6M5V - chains A and B of the 3 polymer chains in the assembly; structure by electron microscopy, 4.50 A resolution (low resolution: residue-level contacts below are approximate; hydrogen-bond / salt-bridge calls are withheld).

== Chain A ==
Name: Tripartite terminase subunit 3
Organism: Human alphaherpesvirus 1 strain 17
Notes: EC 3.1.-.-
UniProtKB: P04295 (TRM3_HHV11); residue numbers follow UniProt; this construct covers 38-727
Sequence (690 residues; numbered 38 to 727; the number before each row is that of its first residue):
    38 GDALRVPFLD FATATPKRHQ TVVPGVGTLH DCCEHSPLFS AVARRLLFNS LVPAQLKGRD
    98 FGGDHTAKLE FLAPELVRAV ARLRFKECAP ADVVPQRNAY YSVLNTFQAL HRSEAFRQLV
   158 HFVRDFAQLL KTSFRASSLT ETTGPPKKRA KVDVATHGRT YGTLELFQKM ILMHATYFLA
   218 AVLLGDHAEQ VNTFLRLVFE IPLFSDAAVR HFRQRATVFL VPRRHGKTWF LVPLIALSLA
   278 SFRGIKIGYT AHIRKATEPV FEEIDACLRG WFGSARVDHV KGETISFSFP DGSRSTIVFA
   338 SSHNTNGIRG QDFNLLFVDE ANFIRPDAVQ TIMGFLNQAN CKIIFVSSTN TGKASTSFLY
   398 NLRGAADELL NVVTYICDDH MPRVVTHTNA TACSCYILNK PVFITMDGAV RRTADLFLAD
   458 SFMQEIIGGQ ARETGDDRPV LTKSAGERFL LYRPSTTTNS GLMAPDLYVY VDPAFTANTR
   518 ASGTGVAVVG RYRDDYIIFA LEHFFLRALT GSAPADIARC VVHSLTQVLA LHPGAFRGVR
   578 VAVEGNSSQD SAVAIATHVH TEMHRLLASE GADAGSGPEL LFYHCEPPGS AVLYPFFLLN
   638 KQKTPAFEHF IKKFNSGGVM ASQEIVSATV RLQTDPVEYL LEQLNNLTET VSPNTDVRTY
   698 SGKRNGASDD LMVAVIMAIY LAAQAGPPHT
Not modelled in the structure: 177-196, 292-293, 341-347, 433-475, 603-613, 686-704, 720-722
Residues lining bound ligands: ADP (adenosine-5'-diphosphate): Thr-200, Leu-201, Glu-202, Gln-205, Pro-259, Arg-260, Arg-261, His-262, Gly-263, Lys-264, Thr-265, Trp-266, Cys-430
Swiss-Prot annotation at these positions:
  - motif: Pro-183 to Val-189 (Nuclear localization signal), Val-258 to Thr-265 (Walker A motif), Leu-352 to Glu-357 (Walker B motif)
  - active site: Glu-357 (For ATPase activity), Asp-509 (For nuclease activity), Glu-581 (For nuclease activity), Asp-707 (For nuclease activity)
From the paper describing this entry:
  - catalytic residues: Arg-346
  - binding site for beryllium trifluoride: Arg-261
  - mutagenesis - R346A: abolished catalytic activity
  - catalytic residues: Asp-509, Glu-581, Asp-706, Asp-707 (by similarity / conservation)

== Chain B ==
Name: Tripartite terminase subunit 1
Organism: Human alphaherpesvirus 1 strain 17
UniProtKB: P10212 (TRM1_HHV11); residue numbers follow UniProt; this construct covers 2-772
Sequence (771 residues; numbered 2 to 772; the number before each row is that of its first residue):
     2 AAPVSEPTVA RQKLLALLGQ VQTYVFQIEL LRRCDPHIGR GKLPQLKLNA LQVRALRRRL
    62 RPGLEAQAGA FLTPLSVTLE LLLEYAWREG ERLLGSLETF ATAGDVAAFF TETMGLARPC
   122 PYHQRVRLDT YGGTVHMELC FLHDVENFLK QLNYCHLITP SRGATAALER VREFMVGAVG
   182 SGLIVPPELS DPSHPCAVCF EELCVTANQG ATIASRLADR ICNHVTQQAQ VRLDANELRR
   242 YLPHAAGLSD ADRARALSVL DHALARTAGG DGQPHPSPEN DSVRKEADAL LEAHDVFQAT
   302 TPGLYAISEL QFWLASGDRA GQTTMDAFAS NLTALARREL QQETAAVAVE LALFGRRAEH
   362 FDRAFGSHLA ALDMVDALII GGQATSPDDQ IEALIRACYD HHLTTPLLRR LVSPEQCDEE
   422 ALRRVLARMG AGGAADAPKG GAGPDDDGDR VAVEEGARGL GAPGGGGEDE DRRRGPGGQG
   482 PETWGDIATQ AAADVRERRR LYADRLTKRS LASLGRCVRE QRGELEKMLR VSVHGEVLPA
   542 TFAAVANGFA ARARFCALTA GAGTVIDNRS APGVFDAHRF MRASLLRHQV DPALLPSITH
   602 RFFELVNGPL FDHSTHSFAQ PPNTALYYSV ENVGLLPHLK EELARFIMGA GGSGADWAVS
   662 EFQRFYCFDG ISGITPTQRA AWRYIRELII ATTLFASVYR CGELELRRPD CSRPTSEGRY
   722 RYPPGVYLTY DSDCPLVAIV ESAPDGCIGP RSVVVYDRDV FSILYSVLQH L
Not modelled in the structure: 267-305, 404-406, 430-484, 651-654
Construct notes: engineered mutation Ser-216 (Arg in P10212), Gln-312 (Arg in P10212)
Bound ions: Zn2+ site 1: Cys-121 (shared with 1 residue of chain C); Zn2+ site 2: Cys-197, Cys-200, Cys-223
Swiss-Prot annotation at these positions:
  - zinc finger: Cys-197 to His-225 (C3H1-type)
  - binding site (ATP): Phe-696 to Gly-703

== Chain A / chain B interface ==
Pairs across the interface (219; chain A residue first):
  Asp-39(A) / Val-5(B)
  Asp-39(A) / Thr-9(B)
  Arg-42(A) / Ala-2(B)
  Arg-42(A) / Ala-3(B)
  Arg-42(A) / Pro-4(B)
  Val-43(A) / Thr-9(B)
  Val-43(A) / Gln-13(B)
  Pro-44(A) / Gln-13(B)
  Leu-46(A) / Gln-13(B)
  Leu-46(A) / Lys-14(B)
  Leu-46(A) / Ala-17(B)
  Phe-48(A) / Gln-21(B)
  Ala-49(A) / Gln-21(B)
  Thr-50(A) / Gln-21(B)
  Arg-55(A) / Tyr-242(B)
  Gly-62(A) / Gln-13(B)
  Val-63(A) / Leu-16(B)
  Val-63(A) / Ala-17(B)
  Leu-66(A) / Ala-17(B)
  Leu-66(A) / Gly-20(B)
  Leu-66(A) / Gln-21(B)
  His-67(A) / Thr-24(B)
  His-67(A) / Phe-27(B)
  Cys-69(A) / Gln-23(B)
  Cys-69(A) / Thr-24(B)
  Cys-69(A) / Phe-27(B)
  Cys-70(A) / Gly-20(B)
  Cys-70(A) / Gln-23(B)
  Cys-70(A) / Thr-24(B)
  Ser-73(A) / Gln-23(B)
  Ser-73(A) / Gly-183(B)
  Ser-73(A) / Leu-184(B)
  Pro-74(A) / Gln-228(B)
  Pro-74(A) / Val-534(B)
  Pro-74(A) / Glu-537(B)
  Leu-75(A) / Thr-79(B)
  Leu-75(A) / Val-180(B)
  Leu-75(A) / Gly-183(B)
  Leu-75(A) / His-535(B)
  Leu-75(A) / Gly-536(B)
  Phe-76(A) / Leu-16(B)
  Phe-76(A) / Leu-19(B)
  Ala-78(A) / Glu-537(B)
  Val-79(A) / Glu-537(B)
  Ala-80(A) / Leu-16(B)
  Arg-82(A) / Glu-537(B)
  Leu-83(A) / Arg-12(B)
  Leu-83(A) / Leu-16(B)
  Leu-83(A) / Leu-76(B)
  Gln-92(A) / Ser-618(B)
  Leu-93(A) / Ser-618(B)
  Leu-93(A) / Phe-619(B)
  Gly-95(A) / Thr-616(B)
  Gly-95(A) / His-617(B)
  Gly-95(A) / Ser-618(B)
  Arg-96(A) / Ser-615(B)
  Arg-96(A) / Thr-616(B)
  Asp-97(A) / Cys-712(B)
  Asp-97(A) / Ser-713(B)
  Asp-97(A) / Arg-714(B)
  Phe-98(A) / Arg-714(B)
  Gly-99(A) / Pro-715(B)
  Gly-100(A) / Thr-716(B)
  Asp-101(A) / Ser-717(B)
  His-102(A) / Pro-715(B)
  His-102(A) / Thr-716(B)
  His-102(A) / Ser-717(B)
  Ala-104(A) / Phe-72(B)
  Ala-104(A) / Arg-714(B)
  Ala-104(A) / Pro-715(B)
  Lys-105(A) / Phe-72(B)
  Lys-105(A) / Thr-74(B)
  Lys-105(A) / Pro-75(B)
  Lys-105(A) / Arg-714(B)
  Leu-106(A) / Thr-74(B)
  Glu-107(A) / Arg-12(B)
  Phe-108(A) / Gln-68(B)
  Phe-108(A) / Ala-71(B)
  Phe-108(A) / Phe-72(B)
  Phe-108(A) / Thr-74(B)
  Phe-108(A) / Pro-715(B)
  Phe-108(A) / Thr-716(B)
  Leu-109(A) / Ala-11(B)
  Leu-109(A) / Arg-12(B)
  Leu-109(A) / Gln-68(B)
  Ala-110(A) / Gln-68(B)
  Leu-113(A) / Leu-15(B)
  Leu-113(A) / Gly-64(B)
  Leu-113(A) / Leu-65(B)
  Val-114(A) / Glu-7(B)
  Val-114(A) / Ala-11(B)
  Ala-116(A) / Arg-60(B)
  Val-117(A) / Ala-11(B)
  Val-117(A) / Lys-14(B)
  Val-117(A) / Leu-15(B)
  Val-117(A) / Leu-61(B)
  Ala-118(A) / Glu-7(B)
  Arg-119(A) / Arg-60(B)
  Leu-120(A) / Lys-14(B)
  Leu-120(A) / Leu-18(B)
  Phe-122(A) / Lys-14(B)
  Phe-122(A) / Gln-21(B)
  Tyr-137(A) / Gln-13(B)
  Ala-164(A) / Ser-618(B)
  Thr-200(A) / Ala-620(B)
  Thr-200(A) / Gln-621(B)
  Thr-200(A) / Pro-622(B)
  Leu-201(A) / Phe-619(B)
  Leu-201(A) / Ala-620(B)
  Leu-201(A) / Gln-621(B)
  Leu-201(A) / Pro-622(B)
  Glu-202(A) / Pro-622(B)
  Leu-203(A) / Cys-205(B)
  Leu-203(A) / Gln-621(B)
  Leu-203(A) / Tyr-629(B)
  Lys-206(A) / Gln-621(B)
  Met-207(A) / Cys-205(B)
  Met-207(A) / Val-206(B)
  Leu-209(A) / Phe-619(B)
  Met-210(A) / Val-206(B)
  Val-235(A) / Phe-619(B)
  Glu-237(A) / His-617(B)
  Leu-240(A) / Val-199(B)
  Leu-240(A) / His-225(B)
  Leu-240(A) / Glu-537(B)
  Phe-241(A) / Val-199(B)
  Phe-241(A) / Glu-202(B)
  Phe-241(A) / Glu-203(B)
  Ser-242(A) / Glu-203(B)
  Ser-242(A) / His-225(B)
  Ala-245(A) / Glu-203(B)
  His-248(A) / Thr-207(B)
  His-248(A) / Ala-208(B)
  Phe-249(A) / Val-206(B)
  Arg-252(A) / Glu-420(B)
  Ala-253(A) / Glu-420(B)
  Ala-253(A) / Leu-423(B)
  Val-366(A) / Leu-427(B)
  Ile-369(A) / Leu-427(B)
  Met-370(A) / Arg-424(B)
  Leu-373(A) / Glu-420(B)
  Leu-373(A) / Arg-424(B)
  Asn-374(A) / Arg-424(B)
  Phe-382(A) / Leu-423(B)
  Phe-382(A) / Leu-427(B)
  Ser-394(A) / Arg-429(B)
  Phe-395(A) / Val-426(B)
  Phe-395(A) / Leu-427(B)
  Asn-398(A) / Val-426(B)
  Asn-398(A) / Arg-429(B)
  Leu-399(A) / Leu-423(B)
  Leu-399(A) / Val-426(B)
  Arg-400(A) / Gln-210(B)
  Arg-400(A) / Gly-211(B)
  Gly-401(A) / Ala-513(B)
  Ala-402(A) / Ala-422(B)
  Ala-403(A) / Gln-210(B)
  Ala-403(A) / Arg-517(B)
  Asp-404(A) / Gln-210(B)
  Asp-404(A) / Pro-415(B)
  Asp-404(A) / Asp-419(B)
  Asp-404(A) / Arg-520(B)
  Glu-405(A) / Ala-208(B)
  Glu-405(A) / Gln-210(B)
  Leu-406(A) / Gln-210(B)
  Leu-406(A) / Asp-419(B)
  Leu-407(A) / Ala-208(B)
  Leu-407(A) / Asn-209(B)
  Leu-407(A) / Gln-210(B)
  Asn-408(A) / Ala-208(B)
  Asn-408(A) / Asn-209(B)
  Val-409(A) / Asn-209(B)
  Val-409(A) / Gly-211(B)
  Cys-414(A) / Thr-213(B)
  Asp-415(A) / Ala-212(B)
  Val-421(A) / Pro-638(B)
  Val-421(A) / Lys-641(B)
  Val-422(A) / Tyr-628(B)
  Val-422(A) / Lys-641(B)
  His-424(A) / Ala-645(B)
  His-424(A) / Arg-646(B)
  Thr-425(A) / Asn-624(B)
  Thr-425(A) / Leu-627(B)
  Thr-425(A) / Lys-641(B)
  Asn-426(A) / Thr-625(B)
  Ala-427(A) / Asn-624(B)
  Ala-429(A) / His-601(B)
  Ala-429(A) / Asn-624(B)
  Lys-480(A) / Ser-216(B)
  Ser-481(A) / Asp-220(B)
  Arg-485(A) / Glu-521(B)
  Arg-485(A) / Gln-522(B)
  Leu-487(A) / Arg-506(B)
  Leu-488(A) / Tyr-503(B)
  Leu-488(A) / Leu-507(B)
  Leu-488(A) / Ser-511(B)
  Leu-488(A) / Ser-514(B)
  Leu-488(A) / Leu-515(B)
  Leu-488(A) / Cys-518(B)
  Arg-490(A) / Tyr-503(B)
  Arg-490(A) / Arg-506(B)
  Ser-492(A) / Ser-317(B)
  Thr-494(A) / Arg-500(B)
  Thr-495(A) / Ala-316(B)
  Thr-495(A) / Ser-317(B)
  Thr-495(A) / Gly-318(B)
  Thr-495(A) / Arg-320(B)
  His-560(A) / Gln-491(B)
  Gln-564(A) / Ala-492(B)
  Gln-660(A) / Arg-500(B)
  Gln-660(A) / Tyr-503(B)
  Glu-661(A) / Val-496(B)
  Ile-662(A) / Arg-499(B)
  Val-663(A) / Arg-499(B)
  Ser-664(A) / Arg-499(B)
  Val-667(A) / Arg-499(B)
  Arg-668(A) / Arg-499(B)
  Asp-672(A) / Arg-506(B)
  Pro-673(A) / Arg-499(B)
Interface residues without a listed pair, chain A (139 interface residues in all): Ala-40, Phe-45, Thr-52, His-72, Lys-94, Pro-111, Glu-112, Val-160, Phe-163, Phe-236, Gln-251, Val-255, Ile-361, Thr-428, Cys-432, Thr-479, Glu-484, Tyr-489, Asn-496, Leu-499, Leu-568
Interface residues without a listed pair, chain B (129 interface residues in all): Pro-8, Leu-57, Ala-67, Ala-219, Arg-221, Ala-230, His-245, Leu-315, Arg-411, Glu-416, Leu-502, Val-538, Pro-540, Ala-541, Glu-605, Glu-642, Leu-644, Met-649, Gly-719, Arg-722

== Overview ==
139 residues of chain A and 129 residues of chain B are in contact. Chain A binds ADP. UniProt lists 4
active-site residues on chain A; 8 ATP-binding residues on chain B. The paper reports catalytic residues
Arg-346(A), Asp-509(A) and Glu-581(A) among others; R346A of chain A abolishes catalytic activity.
Chain A is Tripartite terminase subunit 3 and chain B is Tripartite terminase subunit 1, both from Human
alphaherpesvirus 1 strain 17; the structure, The coordinate of the hexameric terminase complex in the presence
of the ADP-BeF3, was determined by electron microscopy together with 6M5R, 6M5S, 6M5T and 6M5U from the same
study.
